Entry 4YLP (X-ray diffraction, 5.50 A resolution (low resolution: residue-level contacts below are approximate; hydrogen-bond / salt-bridge calls are withheld)); this record covers chains C and 2 of the 9 polymer chains in the assembly.

== Chain C ==
Molecule: DNA-directed RNA polymerase subunit beta
From: Escherichia coli
Notes: EC 2.7.7.6
UniProtKB: A7ZUK1 (RPOB_ECO24); numbering as in UniProt (aligned over 1-1342)
Amino-acid sequence (1342 residues; row label = number of the first residue in the row):
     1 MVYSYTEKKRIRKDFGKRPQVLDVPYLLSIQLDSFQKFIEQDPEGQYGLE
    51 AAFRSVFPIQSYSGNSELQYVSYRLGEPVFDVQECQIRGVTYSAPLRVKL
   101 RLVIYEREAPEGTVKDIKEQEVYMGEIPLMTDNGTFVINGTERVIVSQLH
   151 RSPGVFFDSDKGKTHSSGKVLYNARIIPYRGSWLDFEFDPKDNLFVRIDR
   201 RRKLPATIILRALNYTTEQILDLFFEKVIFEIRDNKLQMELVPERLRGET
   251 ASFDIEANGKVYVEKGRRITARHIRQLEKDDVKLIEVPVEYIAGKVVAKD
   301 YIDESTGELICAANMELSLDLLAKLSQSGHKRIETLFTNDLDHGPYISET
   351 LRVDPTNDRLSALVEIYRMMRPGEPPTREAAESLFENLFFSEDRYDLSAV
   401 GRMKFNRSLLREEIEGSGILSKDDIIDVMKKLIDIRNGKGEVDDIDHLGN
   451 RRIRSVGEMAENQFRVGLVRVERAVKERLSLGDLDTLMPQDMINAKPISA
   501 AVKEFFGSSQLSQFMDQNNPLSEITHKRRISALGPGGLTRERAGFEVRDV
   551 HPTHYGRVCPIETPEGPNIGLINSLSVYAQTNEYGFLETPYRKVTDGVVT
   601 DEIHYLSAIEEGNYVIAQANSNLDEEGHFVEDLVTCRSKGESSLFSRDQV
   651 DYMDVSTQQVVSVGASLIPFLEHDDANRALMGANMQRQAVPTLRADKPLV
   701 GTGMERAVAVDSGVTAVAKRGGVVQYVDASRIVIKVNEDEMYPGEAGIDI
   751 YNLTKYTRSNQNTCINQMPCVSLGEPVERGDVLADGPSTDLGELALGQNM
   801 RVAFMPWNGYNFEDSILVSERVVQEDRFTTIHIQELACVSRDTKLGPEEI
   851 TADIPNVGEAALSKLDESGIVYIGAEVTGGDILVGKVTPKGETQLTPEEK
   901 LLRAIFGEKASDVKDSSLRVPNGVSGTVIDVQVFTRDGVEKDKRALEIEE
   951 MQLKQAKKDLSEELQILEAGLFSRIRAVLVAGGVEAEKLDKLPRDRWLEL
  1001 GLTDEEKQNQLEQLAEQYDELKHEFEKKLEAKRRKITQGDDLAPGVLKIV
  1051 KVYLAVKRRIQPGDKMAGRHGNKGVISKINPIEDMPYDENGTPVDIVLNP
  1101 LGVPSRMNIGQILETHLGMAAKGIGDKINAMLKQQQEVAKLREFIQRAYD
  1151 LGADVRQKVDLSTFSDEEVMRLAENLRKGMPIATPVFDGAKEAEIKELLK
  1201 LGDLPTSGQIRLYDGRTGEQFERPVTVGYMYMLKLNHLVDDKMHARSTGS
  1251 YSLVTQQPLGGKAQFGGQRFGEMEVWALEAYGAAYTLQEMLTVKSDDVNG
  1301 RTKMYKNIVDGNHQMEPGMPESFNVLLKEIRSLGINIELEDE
Disordered / not traced: 1
UniProt features mapped onto this chain:
  - modified residue (N6-acetyllysine): Lys-1022, Lys-1200

== Chain 2 ==
Molecule: T strand DNA
Sequence (49 nucleotides; row label = number of the first residue in the row):
     3 GCCGCGTCAGACTCGTAGGATTATAGCATACGTGAGGTGGATGTCAAGT

== Chain C / chain 2 interface ==
Pairs across the interface (19; chain C residue first):
  Pro-190(C) / DC5(2)
  Arg-202(C) / DG6(2)
  Arg-202(C) / DC7(2)
  Lys-203(C) / DG6(2)
  Lys-496(C) / DT24(2)
  Lys-503(C) / DA22(2)
  Phe-514(C) / DT18(2)
  Glu-541(C) / DA11(2)
  Gly-1261(C) / DC16(2)
  Lys-1262(C) / DC16(2)
  Gln-1268(C) / DT15(2)
  Arg-1269(C) / DC14(2)
  Arg-1269(C) / DT15(2)
  Gly-1271(C) / DC14(2)
  Glu-1272(C) / DC14(2)
  Met-1273(C) / DG12(2)
  Met-1273(C) / DA13(2)
  Glu-1274(C) / DA13(2)
  Glu-1274(C) / DC14(2)
Other interface residues (no listed pair), chain C (22 interface residues in all): Arg-143, Ser-167, Lys-191, Pro-497, Ala-500, Asn-762, Ala-1263
Other interface residues (no listed pair), chain 2 (17 interface residues in all): DC4, DG17, DG20, DT23, DA25

== Summary ==
22 residues of chain C and 17 residues of chain 2 are in contact.
Here chain C is DNA-directed RNA polymerase subunit beta (Escherichia coli) and chain 2 is T strand DNA. Entry
4YLP (E. coli Transcription Initiation Complex - 16-bp spacer and 5-nt RNA) was determined by X-ray
diffraction, deposited together with 4YLN and 4YLO.
